PDB entry 2RHS | X-ray diffraction, 2.20 A resolution | chains C and D of the 4 polymer chains in the assembly

== Chain C ==
Molecule: Phenylalanyl-tRNA synthetase alpha chain
Source organism: Staphylococcus haemolyticus
Notes: EC 6.1.1.20
Reference sequence: Q4L5E3 (SYFA_STAHJ); residue numbers follow UniProt; this construct covers 84-351
Sequence (294 residues; row label = number of the first residue in the row):
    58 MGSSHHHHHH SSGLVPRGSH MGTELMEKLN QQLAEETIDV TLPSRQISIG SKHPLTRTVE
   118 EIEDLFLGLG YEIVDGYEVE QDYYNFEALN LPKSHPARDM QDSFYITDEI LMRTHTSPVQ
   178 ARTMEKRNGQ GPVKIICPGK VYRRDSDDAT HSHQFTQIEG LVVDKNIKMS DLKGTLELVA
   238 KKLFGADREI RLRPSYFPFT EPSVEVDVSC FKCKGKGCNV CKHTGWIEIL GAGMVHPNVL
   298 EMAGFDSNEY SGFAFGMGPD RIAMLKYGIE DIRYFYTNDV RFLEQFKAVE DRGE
Unresolved in the structure: 58-80
Differences from the reference sequence: expression tag (58-83)
Bound ions: Zn2+: C267, C270, C275, C278
Residues lining bound ligands: GAX (1-{3-[(4-pyridin-2-ylpiperazin-1-yl)sulfonyl]phenyl}-3-(1,3-thiazol-2-yl)urea): L146, L148, A154, H172, S174, Q177, A178, M181, Q214, E216, L218, F254, P255, F256, T257, L287, G288, A289, G290, V292, V296, A311, F312, G313, M314

== Chain D ==
Molecule: Phenylalanyl-tRNA synthetase beta chain
Source organism: Staphylococcus haemolyticus
Notes: EC 6.1.1.20
Reference sequence: Q4L5E4 (SYFB_STAHJ); residues 1-800 here = UniProt positions 1-800
Sequence (800 residues; numbered 1 to 800; the number before each row is that of its first residue):
     1 MLISNEWLKD YVDAGVKVED LAERITRTGI EVDNMIDYSK DIKNLVVGYI QSKEKHPDAD
    61 KLNICQVDIG EEEPVQIVCG APNVDAGQHV IVAKVGGRLP GGIKIKRAKL RGERSEGMIC
   121 SLQEIGISSN VVPKAYENGI FVFPTEVEPG TDALTALYLN DQVMEFDLTP NRADALSMVG
   181 TAYEVAALYQ TEMTKPETQS NETSESATNE LSVTIDNPEK VPYYSARVVK NVSIEPSPIW
   241 VQARLIKAGI RPINNVVDIS NYVLLEYGQP LHMFDQDHIG SKEIVVRQAK DEETMTTLDN
   301 NERKLVDTDI VISNGQEPIA LAGVMGGDFS EVTEQTTNVV IEGAIFDPVS IRHTSRRLNL
   361 RSEASSRFEK GIATEFVDEA VDRACYLLQE LASGEVLQDR VSSGDLGSFV TPIDITAEKV
   421 NKTIGFNLSN DEIQSIFRQL GFETTLKGET LTVNVPSRRK DITIKEDLIE EVARIYGYDE
   481 IPSSLPVFGE VTSGELTDRQ HKTRTLKETL EGAGLNQAIT YSLVSKDHAK DFALQERPTI
   541 SLLMPMSEAH ATLRQSLLPH LIEATAYNVA RKNKDVRLYE IGRVFFGNGE GELPDEVEYL
   601 SGILTGEYVV NAWQGKKEEI DFFIAKGVVD RVAEKLNLEF SYKAGKIEGL HPGRTAIVSL
   661 GGAGIGFIGE LHPQVAADND LKRTYVFELN YDAMMQVAVG YINYEQIPKF PGVTRDIALE
   721 VNHDVPSSEL KQIIHNNGED ILQSTLVFDV YEGEHLEKGK KSVAIRLNYL DTEDTLTDER
   781 VSKIHDKILE ALQAQGATIR
Unresolved in the structure: 56-61, 110-111, 134-139, 800
Differences from the reference sequence: engineered mutation N34 (Asp in Q4L5E4), P144 (Gln in Q4L5E4), G661 (Glu in Q4L5E4), A663 (Gln in Q4L5E4), G664 (Asp in Q4L5E4)

== Chain C / chain D interface ==
Pairs across the interface (157):
  L99(C) - W613(D)  hydrophobic
  P100(C) - N611(D)  hydrogen bond (backbone-side chain)
  P100(C) - W613(D)  hydrogen bond (backbone-side chain)
  S101(C) - N611(D)
  R102(C) - V609(D)
  R102(C) - N611(D)
  S105(C) - G512(D)
  S105(C) - A513(D)
  S105(C) - G514(D)  hydrogen bond (backbone-backbone)
  S105(C) - R577(D)
  I106(C) - E511(D)
  I106(C) - G514(D)
  G107(C) - E511(D)  hydrogen bond (backbone-backbone)
  G107(C) - G514(D)
  G107(C) - L515(D)
  G107(C) - N516(D)
  S108(C) - E511(D)
  S108(C) - N516(D)  hydrogen bond (backbone-side chain)
  S108(C) - Q517(D)  hydrogen bond (backbone-backbone)
  K109(C) - K507(D)
  K109(C) - E508(D)  salt bridge
  K109(C) - E511(D)  salt bridge
  K109(C) - Q517(D)
  H110(C) - Q517(D)  hydrogen bond (backbone-side chain)
  H110(C) - I519(D)
  T113(C) - K507(D)
  T113(C) - Q517(D)  hydrogen bond
  E117(C) - R504(D)
  E117(C) - K507(D)  salt bridge
  E120(C) - R504(D)  salt bridge
  D121(C) - R504(D)  salt bridge
  L124(C) - G494(D)
  L124(C) - E495(D)
  L124(C) - L496(D)  hydrophobic
  G127(C) - T492(D)
  G127(C) - G494(D)
  Y128(C) - G494(D)
  I130(C) - Q500(D)  hydrogen bond (backbone-side chain)
  D132(C) - Q500(D)
  G133(C) - R583(D)  hydrogen bond (backbone-side chain)
  Y134(C) - R583(D)
  Y134(C) - L593(D)  hydrophobic
  Y134(C) - E596(D)
  E135(C) - R583(D)  salt bridge
  E135(C) - F585(D)
  E135(C) - E596(D)  hydrogen bond (backbone-side chain)
  V136(C) - L553(D)  hydrophobic
  V136(C) - F585(D)  hydrophobic
  V136(C) - L593(D)
  V136(C) - P594(D)
  V136(C) - E596(D)  hydrogen bond (backbone-side chain)
  E137(C) - L593(D)
  Q138(C) - L593(D)
  S151(C) - R352(D)
  H152(C) - P170(D)
  P153(C) - P170(D)  hydrophobic
  D156(C) - R352(D)  salt bridge
  M157(C) - L543(D)  hydrophobic
  M157(C) - M544(D)
  F161(C) - L542(D)  hydrophobic
  F161(C) - M544(D)
  Y162(C) - L542(D)
  Y162(C) - L543(D)  hydrogen bond (backbone-backbone)
  I163(C) - I540(D)  hydrophobic
  I163(C) - S541(D)
  I163(C) - L543(D)
  T164(C) - L543(D)
  I167(C) - G591(D)
  I167(C) - E592(D)
  M169(C) - L542(D)  hydrophobic
  M169(C) - L553(D)  hydrophobic
  R179(C) - L593(D)
  G188(C) - E490(D)
  P189(C) - F488(D)  hydrophobic
  P189(C) - E490(D)
  K191(C) - F488(D)
  K191(C) - T492(D)
  Y199(C) - S522(D)  hydrogen bond
  R201(C) - M544(D)  hydrogen bond (side chain-backbone)
  R201(C) - M546(D)
  D202(C) - M546(D)
  D204(C) - Y521(D)
  S209(C) - Y521(D)  hydrogen bond
  H210(C) - Y521(D)
  H210(C) - L523(D)
  H210(C) - H550(D)
  Q211(C) - T520(D)  hydrogen bond (side chain-backbone)
  Q211(C) - Y521(D)
  Q211(C) - S522(D)  hydrogen bond (side chain-backbone)
  V219(C) - F488(D)  hydrophobic
  D221(C) - F488(D)
  I224(C) - P486(D)  hydrophobic
  K225(C) - K422(D)  hydrogen bond (side chain-backbone)
  K225(C) - T423(D)
  M226(C) - T423(D)  hydrogen bond (backbone-backbone)
  M226(C) - I424(D)  hydrogen bond (backbone-backbone)
  M226(C) - Y478(D)  hydrophobic
  S227(C) - I424(D)  hydrogen bond (backbone-backbone)
  S227(C) - I481(D)
  S227(C) - P482(D)
  S227(C) - S483(D)
  S227(C) - S484(D)  hydrogen bond (backbone-backbone)
  D228(C) - S484(D)  hydrogen bond
  D228(C) - L485(D)
  D228(C) - P486(D)
  K230(C) - I481(D)  hydrogen bond (side chain-backbone)
  G231(C) - S483(D)
  G231(C) - S484(D)  hydrogen bond (backbone-backbone)
  G231(C) - L485(D)
  T232(C) - L485(D)
  T232(C) - P486(D)
  E234(C) - S483(D)  hydrogen bond
  L235(C) - L485(D)  hydrophobic
  L249(C) - Y478(D)
  P251(C) - R27(D)
  P251(C) - T28(D)
  P251(C) - G29(D)
  P251(C) - Y478(D)  hydrophobic
  S252(C) - E470(D)
  Y253(C) - G29(D)
  Y253(C) - T169(D)
  Y253(C) - N171(D)
  Y253(C) - R172(D)  hydrogen bond
  Y253(C) - E470(D)
  Y253(C) - R474(D)  hydrogen bond
  E258(C) - D467(D)
  E258(C) - E470(D)
  P259(C) - E470(D)
  P259(C) - A473(D)  hydrophobic
  P259(C) - Y478(D)
  S260(C) - E470(D)  hydrogen bond (backbone-side chain)
  S260(C) - Y478(D)  hydrogen bond (backbone-side chain)
  V261(C) - Y478(D)  hydrophobic
  H293(C) - I464(D)
  P294(C) - E466(D)
  F332(C) - I519(D)
  Y333(C) - I519(D)  hydrophobic
  Y333(C) - Y521(D)
  T334(C) - A564(D)
  T334(C) - Y567(D)
  N335(C) - A518(D)
  N335(C) - I519(D)  hydrogen bond (side chain-backbone)
  N335(C) - T520(D)
  N335(C) - N568(D)  hydrogen bond (backbone-side chain)
  D336(C) - Y567(D)
  D336(C) - N568(D)
  D336(C) - N573(D)  hydrogen bond
  V337(C) - N516(D)
  V337(C) - N568(D)  hydrogen bond (backbone-side chain)
  V337(C) - N573(D)
  R338(C) - R571(D)
  R338(C) - N573(D)  hydrogen bond
  L340(C) - N516(D)
  L340(C) - Q517(D)
  L340(C) - L578(D)  hydrophobic
  E341(C) - N516(D)  hydrogen bond
  E341(C) - R577(D)  salt bridge
Interface residues without a listed pair, chain C (88 interface residues in all): Q103, L112, L126, V131, K197, S203, R250, M291, N305, F310
Interface residues without a listed pair, chain D (84 interface residues in all): R356, G425, K465, I469, E471, D479, P545, D575, V576, V610, Q614, K616

== Summary ==
The interface between chain C and chain D involves 88 residues on one side and 84 on the other, with 37
hydrogen bonds and 8 salt bridges. Polar contacts include K109(C)-E508(D), K109(C)-E511(D) and
E117(C)-K507(D). Bound to chain C: compound GAX.
Here chain C is Phenylalanyl-tRNA synthetase alpha chain and chain D is Phenylalanyl-tRNA synthetase beta
chain, both from Staphylococcus haemolyticus. Entry 2RHS (PheRS from Staphylococcus haemolyticus- rational
protein engineering and inhibitor studies) was determined by X-ray diffraction (same publication as 2RHQ).
